1DYI - chains A and B; structure by X-ray diffraction, 1.90 A resolution.

== Chain A (and B) ==
Molecule: Dihydrofolate reductase
Source organism: Escherichia coli
Notes: EC 1.5.1.3; chain B of this document is another copy of the same molecule, construct and numbering; everything in this record applies to it too
UniProtKB: P0ABQ4 (DYR_ECOLI); residue numbers follow UniProt; this construct covers 1-159
Sequence (159 residues; row label = number of the first residue in the row):
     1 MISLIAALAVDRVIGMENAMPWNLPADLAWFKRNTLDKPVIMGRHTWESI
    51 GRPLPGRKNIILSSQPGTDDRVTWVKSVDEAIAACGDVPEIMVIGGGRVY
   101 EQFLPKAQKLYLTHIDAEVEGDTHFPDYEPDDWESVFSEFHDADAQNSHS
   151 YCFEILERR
Differences from the reference sequence: conflict Asp37 (Asn in P0ABQ4)
Ligand contacts: folic acid (FOL): Ile5, Ala6, Ala7, Asp27, Leu28, Trp30, Phe31, Lys32, Thr46, Ile50, Arg52, Leu54, Pro55, Arg57, Ile94, Tyr100, Thr113
Curated features (UniProtKB/Swiss-Prot):
  - binding site (substrate): Ile5, Asp27, Arg52, Arg57, Thr113
  - binding site (NADP(+)): Ala7, Val13 to Ala19, His45, Thr46, Ser63, Ser64, Lys76, Gly95 to Gln102
  - natural variant: Leu28 (L28R: In strain: B[RT500] isozyme 2), Trp30 (W30G: In strain: 1810), Glu154 (E154K: In strain: B[MB1428]; E154Q: In strain: 1810)
  - mutagenesis: Met16 (M16F/S: Increases catalytic rate about 2-fold; M16N: Increases catalytic rate about 2-fold. Increases catalytic rate about 7-fold; when associated with L-20; Y-42; F-92; A-85 and S-152), Met20 (M20I/V: Increases catalytic rate 2-fold; M20L: Increases catalytic rate 2.5-fold. Increases catalytic rate about 7-fold; when associated with N-16; Y-42; F-92; A-85 and S-152), Met42 (M42V: Increases catalytic rate almost 2-fold; M42Y: Increases catalytic rate almost 2-fold. Increases catalytic rate about 7-fold; when associated with N-16; L-20; A-85; F-92 and S-152), Cys85 (C85A: Decreases catalytic rate by one third. Increases catalytic rate about 7-fold; when associated with N-16; L-20; Y-42; F-92 and S-152), Met92 (M92F: No effect. Increases catalytic rate about 7-fold; when associated with N-16; L-20; Y-42; A-85 and S-152; M92L: No effect), Cys152 (C152S: Increases catalytic rate 1.5-fold. Increases catalytic rate about 7-fold; when associated with N-16; L-20; Y-42; A-85 and F-92)

== Chain A / chain B interface ==
Pairs across the interface (32; chain A residue first):
  Glu17(A) with Ala145(B)
  Asn18(A) with Ala143(B); Asp144(B), hydrogen bond (side chain-backbone); Ala145(B)
  Ala19(A) with Asp144(B), hydrogen bond (backbone-backbone); Ala145(B); Gln146(B); Asn147(B); Ser148(B)
  Met20(A) with Ser148(B)
  Pro21(A) with Pro21(B); Ser148(B); His149(B)
  Trp22(A) with Pro21(B); Asn23(B)
  Asn23(A) with Met20(B); Trp22(B), hydrogen bond (side chain-backbone)
  Glu48(A) with Ala145(B)
  Ser49(A) with Ala145(B), hydrogen bond (side chain-backbone); Gln146(B)
  Ile50(A) with Gln146(B)
  Ala143(A) with Asn18(B)
  Asp144(A) with Asn18(B); Ala19(B), hydrogen bond (backbone-backbone)
  Ala145(A) with Ala19(B)
  Gln146(A) with Ala19(B); Ser49(B), hydrogen bond (side chain-backbone)
  Asn147(A) with Ala19(B)
  Ser148(A) with Ala19(B); Met20(B); Pro21(B)
  His149(A) with Pro21(B)
Other interface residues (no listed pair), chain A (18 interface residues in all): Gly51
Other interface residues (no listed pair), chain B (15 interface residues in all): Glu48

== Overview ==
The interface between chain A and chain B involves 18 residues on one side and 15 on the other; the contacts
include 6 hydrogen bonds. Polar contacts include Asn18(A)-Asp144(B), Asn23(A)-Trp22(B) and Ser49(A)-Ala145(B).
Chain A binds folic acid.
Both chains are Dihydrofolate reductase (Escherichia coli). Entry 1DYI (Isomorphous crystal structures of
escherichia coli dihydrofolate reductase complexed with folate, 5-deazafolate and
5,10-dideazatetrahydrofolate: mechanistic implications) was determined by X-ray diffraction together with
1DYH, 1DYJ and 1DRH from the same study.
